Entry 8XA3 (electron microscopy, 3.70 A resolution); this record covers chains I and N of the 18 polymer chains in the assembly.

Chain I:
Name: Tri2A
Organism: Human alphaherpesvirus 3
Chain sequence (256 residues; each row starts with the number of its first residue; note: 57 numbers in that range are skipped by the numbering (no residue carries them; nothing is unmodelled there)):
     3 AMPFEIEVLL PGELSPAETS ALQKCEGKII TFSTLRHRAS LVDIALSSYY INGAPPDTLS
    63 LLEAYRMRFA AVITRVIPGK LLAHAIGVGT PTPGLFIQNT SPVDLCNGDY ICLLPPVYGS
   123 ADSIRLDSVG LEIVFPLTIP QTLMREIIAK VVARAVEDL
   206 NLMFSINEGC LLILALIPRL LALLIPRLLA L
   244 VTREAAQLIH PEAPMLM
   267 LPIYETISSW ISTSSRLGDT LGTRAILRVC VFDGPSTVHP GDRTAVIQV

Chain N:
Name: Tri2B
Organism: Human alphaherpesvirus 3
Chain sequence (263 residues; each row starts with the number of its first residue; note: 50 numbers in that range are skipped by the numbering (no residue carries them; nothing is unmodelled there)):
     3 AMPFEIEVLL PGEISPAETS ALQKCEGKII TFSTLRHRAS LVDIALSSYY INGAPPDTLS
    63 LLEAYRMRFA AVITRVIPGK LLAHAIGVGT PTPGLFIQNT SPVDLCNGDY ICLLPPVFGS
   123 ADEIRLDSVG LEIVFPLTIP QTLMREIIAK VVARAVERTA A
   175 DVICYNGRRY ELETNLQHRD GSDAAIRTLV LNLMFSINEG TTLILTLITR LL
   266 RFPIYEAISS WISTSSRLGD TLGTRAILRV CVFDGPSTVH PGDRTAVIQV

Chain I / chain N interface:
Contacting residue pairs (69):
  Ser35(I) - Asn109(N)
  Thr36(I) - Asn109(N)
  Thr36(I) - Phe298(N)
  Arg68(I) - Tyr112(N)
  Arg68(I) - Gln143(N)
  Arg68(I) - Arg294(N)  hydrogen bond (backbone-side chain)
  Met69(I) - Cys108(N)  hydrophobic
  Met69(I) - Gly110(N)
  Met69(I) - Asp111(N)
  Met69(I) - Arg294(N)  hydrogen bond (backbone-side chain)
  Arg70(I) - Arg294(N)
  Phe71(I) - Asn109(N)
  Phe71(I) - Gly110(N)
  Phe71(I) - Arg294(N)
  Phe71(I) - Cys296(N)  hydrophobic
  Gly89(I) - Ile313(N)
  Val90(I) - Phe298(N)  hydrophobic
  Val90(I) - Ile313(N)
  Arg147(I) - Ile277(N)
  Glu148(I) - Tyr270(N)
  Ala151(I) - Tyr270(N)
  Ala151(I) - Ile273(N)  hydrophobic
  Val154(I) - Ile273(N)  hydrophobic
  Ala155(I) - Ile269(N)  hydrophobic
  Val158(I) - Leu221(N)  hydrophobic
  Leu161(I) - Arg224(N)  hydrogen bond (backbone-side chain)
  Leu216(I) - Ile218(N)  hydrophobic
  Leu216(I) - Ile222(N)  hydrophobic
  Ile218(I) - Trp276(N)  hydrophobic
  Leu219(I) - Gly214(N)
  Leu219(I) - Thr215(N)  hydrogen bond (backbone-side chain)
  Leu219(I) - Ile218(N)  hydrophobic
  Ala220(I) - Thr215(N)
  Ala220(I) - Ile218(N)  hydrophobic
  Pro223(I) - Ile211(N)  hydrophobic
  Pro223(I) - Thr215(N)
  Leu225(I) - Ile211(N)
  Leu225(I) - Asn212(N)
  Leu225(I) - Thr215(N)
  Leu225(I) - Thr216(N)
  Leu228(I) - Leu207(N)  hydrophobic
  Gln250(I) - Asn212(N)
  Pro257(I) - Leu219(N)  hydrophobic
  Leu259(I) - Thr223(N)
  Leu259(I) - Leu226(N)  hydrophobic
  Ile269(I) - Glu159(N)
  Tyr270(I) - Lys152(N)
  Tyr270(I) - Ala155(N)  hydrophobic
  Tyr270(I) - Arg156(N)  hydrogen bond
  Tyr270(I) - Glu159(N)  hydrogen bond (backbone-side chain)
  Tyr270(I) - Asp175(N)  hydrogen bond
  Ile273(I) - Ala155(N)  hydrophobic
  Ser274(I) - Ala151(N)
  Trp276(I) - Leu203(N)  hydrophobic
  Trp276(I) - Leu207(N)  hydrophobic
  Trp276(I) - Trp276(N)  hydrophobic
  Trp276(I) - Leu283(N)  hydrophobic
  Ile277(I) - Ala151(N)  hydrophobic
  Ile277(I) - Leu203(N)  hydrophobic
  Ile277(I) - Leu283(N)  hydrophobic
  Ser278(I) - Ala151(N)
  Ser280(I) - Trp276(N)
  Ser280(I) - Ser280(N)
  Ser281(I) - Arg147(N)  hydrogen bond
  Ser281(I) - Gly284(N)
  Leu283(I) - Trp276(N)
  Gly284(I) - Ser280(N)
  Gly284(I) - Ser281(N)
  Asp285(I) - Gln143(N)
Interface residues without a listed pair, chain I (48 interface residues in all): Phe6, Leu37, Arg38, Ile150, Lys152, Cys215, Leu234, Val244, Met258, Arg282, Arg290
Interface residues without a listed pair, chain N (50 interface residues in all): Thr144, Glu148, Ile150, Ala162, Phe209, Ser274, Leu287, Val295, Val297, Val315

Overview:
48 residues of chain I and 50 residues of chain N are in contact; the contacts include 8 hydrogen bonds. Among
the polar pairs are Arg68(I)-Arg294(N), Met69(I)-Arg294(N) and Leu161(I)-Arg224(N).
Chain I is Tri2A and chain N is Tri2B, both from Human alphaherpesvirus 3; the structure, C-hexon capsomer of
the VZV B-Capsid, was determined by electron microscopy, deposited together with 8X9W, 8X9X, 8X9Y, 8X9Z, 8XA0,
8XA1 and 8XA2.
